PDB entry 4TUX | X-ray diffraction, 3.08 A resolution | chains A and C

== Chain A ==
Name: Histone RNA hairpin-binding protein
Organism: Drosophila melanogaster
UniProtKB: Q9VAN6 (SLBP_DROME); numbering as in UniProt (aligned over 184-276)
Chain sequence (93 residues; row label = number of the first residue in the row):
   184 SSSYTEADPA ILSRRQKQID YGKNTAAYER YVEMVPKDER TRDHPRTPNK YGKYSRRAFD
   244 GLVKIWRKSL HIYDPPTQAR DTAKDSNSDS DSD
Not modelled in the structure: 184-185, 226, 258-276
Reported in the primary citation:
  - post-translational modification sites: Thr230 (citing earlier work)
  - mutagenesis - T230E, T230E/S269E/S271E/S273E/S275E: increased binding to the 26-nt RNA strand (chain C)

== Chain C ==
Molecule: 26-nt RNA strand
Sequence (26 nucleotides; row label = number of the first residue in the row):
     1 GGCCAAAGGC CCUUUUCAGG GCCACC
Not modelled in the structure: 26

== How chain A and chain C interact ==
Contacting residue pairs (29; chain A residue first):
  Arg197(A) with C11(C), salt bridge to the phosphate; C12(C), salt bridge to the phosphate
  Lys200(A) with U13(C), salt bridge to the phosphate; U14(C), salt bridge to the phosphate
  Tyr204(A) with U14(C), stacking on the base; U16(C), base contact
  Asn207(A) with U14(C), hydrogen bond to the base
  Tyr237(A) with A5(C), hydrogen bond to the base; A6(C), base contact
  Ser238(A) with G9(C), hydrogen bond to the phosphate; C10(C), hydrogen bond to the phosphate
  Arg239(A) with C10(C), hydrogen bond to the phosphate; C11(C), salt bridge to the phosphate; C12(C), salt bridge to the phosphate
  Arg240(A) with A7(C), sugar contact; G8(C), salt bridge to the phosphate; G9(C), hydrogen bond to the base; C10(C), base contact
  Ala241(A) with A6(C), hydrogen bond to the sugar; A7(C), sugar contact
  Gly244(A) with A6(C), sugar contact
  Leu245(A) with A6(C), sugar contact
  Lys247(A) with A18(C), salt bridge to the phosphate
  Ile248(A) with A6(C), sugar contact
  Arg250(A) with U16(C), hydrogen bond to the sugar; C17(C), salt bridge to the phosphate
  Lys251(A) with C17(C), phosphate contact; A18(C), phosphate contact
  His254(A) with C17(C), stacking on the base
Also at the interface, not in a pair above, chain A (19 interface residues in all): Tyr187, Ile194, Thr208
Also at the interface, not in a pair above, chain C (15 interface residues in all): G1, G19

== Overview ==
The interface between chain A and chain C involves 19 residues on one side and 15 on the other, with 8
hydrogen bonds, 9 salt bridges and 2 aromatic stacking contacts. Polar pairs include Asn207(A)-U14(C),
Tyr237(A)-A5(C) and Arg240(A)-G9(C). The paper reports that T230E and T230E/S269E/S271E/S273E/S275E of chain A
increase binding to the 26-nt RNA strand (chain C); a modification site at Thr230(A).
Here chain A is Histone RNA hairpin-binding protein (Drosophila melanogaster) and chain C is a 26-nt RNA
strand. Entry 4TUX (drosophila stem-loop binding protein complexed with histone mRNA stem-loop) was determined
by X-ray diffraction, deposited together with 4TV0 and 4TUW.
